Entry 6JR8 (X-ray diffraction, 1.80 A resolution); this record covers chain A.

[Chain A]
Name: Candidate alpha-glycosidase Glycoside hydrolase family 31
Source organism: Flavobacterium johnsoniae (strain ATCC 17061 / DSM 2064 / UW101)
Notes: EC 3.2.1.20
UniProtKB: A5FBI1 (A5FBI1_FLAJ1); numbering as in UniProt (aligned over 21-836)
Sequence (838 residues; numbered -1 to 836; the number before each row is that of its first residue; numbers below 1 keep their minus sign (Met-1 is residue -1)):
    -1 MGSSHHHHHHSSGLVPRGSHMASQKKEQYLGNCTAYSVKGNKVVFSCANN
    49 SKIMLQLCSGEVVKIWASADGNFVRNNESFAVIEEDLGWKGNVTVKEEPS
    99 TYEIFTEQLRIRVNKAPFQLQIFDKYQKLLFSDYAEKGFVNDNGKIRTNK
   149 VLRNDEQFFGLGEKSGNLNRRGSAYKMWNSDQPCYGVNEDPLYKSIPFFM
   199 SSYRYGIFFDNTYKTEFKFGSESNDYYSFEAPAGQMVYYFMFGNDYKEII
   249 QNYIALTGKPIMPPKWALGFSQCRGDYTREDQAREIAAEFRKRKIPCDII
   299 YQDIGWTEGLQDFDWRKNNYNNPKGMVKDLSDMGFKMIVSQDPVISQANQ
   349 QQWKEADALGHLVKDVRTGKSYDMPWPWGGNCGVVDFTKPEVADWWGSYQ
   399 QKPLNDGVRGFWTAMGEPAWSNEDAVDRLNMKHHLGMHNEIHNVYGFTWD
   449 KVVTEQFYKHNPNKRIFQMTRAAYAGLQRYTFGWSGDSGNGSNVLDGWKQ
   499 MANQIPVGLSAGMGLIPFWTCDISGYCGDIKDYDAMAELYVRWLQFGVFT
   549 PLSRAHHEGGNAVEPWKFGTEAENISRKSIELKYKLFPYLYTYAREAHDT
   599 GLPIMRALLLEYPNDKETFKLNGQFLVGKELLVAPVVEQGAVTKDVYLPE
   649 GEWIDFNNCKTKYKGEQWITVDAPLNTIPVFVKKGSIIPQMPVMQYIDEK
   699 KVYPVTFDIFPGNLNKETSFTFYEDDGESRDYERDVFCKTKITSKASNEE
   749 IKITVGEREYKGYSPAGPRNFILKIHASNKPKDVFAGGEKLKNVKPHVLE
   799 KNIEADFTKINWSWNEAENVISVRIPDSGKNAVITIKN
Not modelled in the structure: -1 to 24
Sequence notes: expression tag (-1 to 20); engineered mutation Ala412 (Asp in A5FBI1)
Disulfide bonds: Cys182-Cys525

[Summary]
Chain A is Candidate alpha-glycosidase Glycoside hydrolase family 31 (Flavobacterium johnsoniae (strain ATCC
17061 / DSM 2064 / UW101)); the structure, Flavobacterium johnsoniae GH31 dextranase, FjDex31A, mutant D412A
complexed with isomaltotriose, was determined by X-ray diffraction together with 6JR6 and 6JR7 from the same
study.
